PDB entry 3S1R | X-ray diffraction, 3.20 A resolution | chains C and K of the 12 polymer chains in the assembly

Chain C:
Name: DNA-directed RNA polymerase II subunit RPB3
From: Saccharomyces cerevisiae
UniProt: P16370 (RPB3_YEAST); residue numbers follow UniProt; this construct covers 1-318
Sequence (318 residues; each row starts with the number of its first residue):
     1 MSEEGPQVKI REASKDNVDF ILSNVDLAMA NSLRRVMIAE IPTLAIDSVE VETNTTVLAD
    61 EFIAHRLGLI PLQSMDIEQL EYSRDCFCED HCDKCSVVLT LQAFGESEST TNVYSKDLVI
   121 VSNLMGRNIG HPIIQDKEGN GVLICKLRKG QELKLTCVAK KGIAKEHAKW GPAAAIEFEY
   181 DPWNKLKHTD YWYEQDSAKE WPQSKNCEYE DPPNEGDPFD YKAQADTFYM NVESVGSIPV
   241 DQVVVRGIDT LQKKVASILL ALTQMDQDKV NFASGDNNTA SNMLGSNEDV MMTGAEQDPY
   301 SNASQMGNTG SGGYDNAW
Not modelled in the structure: 1-2, 269-318
Bound ions: Zn2+: Cys86, Cys88, Cys92, Cys95
Curated features (UniProtKB/Swiss-Prot):
  - binding site (Zn(2+)): Cys86, Cys88, Cys92, Cys95
  - modified residue: Ser2 (N-acetylserine)
  - natural variant: Ala30 (A30D: In mutant RPB3-1)
  - mutagenesis: Lys9 (K9E: Transcript termination readthrough)

Chain K:
Name: DNA-directed RNA polymerase II subunit RPB11
From: Saccharomyces cerevisiae
UniProt: P38902 (RPB11_YEAST); residue numbers follow UniProt; this construct covers 1-120
Sequence (120 residues; row label = number of the first residue in the row):
     1 MNAPDRFELF LLGEGESKLK IDPDTKAPNA VVITFEKEDH TLGNLIRAEL LNDRKVLFAA
    61 YKVEHPFFAR FKLRIQTTEG YDPKDALKNA CNSIINKLGA LKTNFETEWN LQTLAADDAF
Not modelled in the structure: 115-120
Curated features (UniProtKB/Swiss-Prot):
  - mutagenesis: Glu108 (E108G/V: Transcript termination readthrough; E108K: Transcript termination readthrough. Lethal), Leu111 (L111P: Transcript termination readthrough), Leu114 (L114P: Transcript termination readthrough)

How chain C and chain K interact:
Pairs across the interface (79):
  Glu3(C) - Ala100(K)
  Glu3(C) - Thr103(K)
  Glu3(C) - Asn104(K)  hydrogen bond (backbone-side chain)
  Pro6(C) - Lys97(K)
  Pro6(C) - Leu101(K)  hydrophobic
  Pro6(C) - Asn104(K)  hydrogen bond (backbone-side chain)
  Gln7(C) - Asn104(K)
  Val8(C) - Leu101(K)  hydrophobic
  Val8(C) - Phe105(K)  hydrophobic
  Val8(C) - Glu108(K)
  Lys9(C) - Glu108(K)  salt bridge
  Lys9(C) - Gln112(K)
  Ile10(C) - Phe105(K)  hydrophobic
  Ile10(C) - Glu108(K)  hydrogen bond (backbone-side chain)
  Ile10(C) - Trp109(K)
  Ile10(C) - Gln112(K)
  Ala13(C) - Trp109(K)  hydrophobic
  Ala13(C) - Leu114(K)
  Ser14(C) - Trp109(K)
  Ser14(C) - Leu114(K)
  Val18(C) - Trp109(K)  hydrophobic
  Leu22(C) - Leu101(K)  hydrophobic
  Ala28(C) - Asn44(K)
  Ala28(C) - Leu45(K)
  Ala28(C) - Ala48(K)  hydrophobic
  Met29(C) - Leu45(K)
  Met29(C) - Lys97(K)
  Asn31(C) - Asn44(K)
  Ser32(C) - His40(K)
  Ser32(C) - Thr41(K)  hydrogen bond (side chain-backbone)
  Ser32(C) - Leu45(K)
  Arg35(C) - Asp39(K)  salt bridge
  Arg35(C) - His40(K)
  Arg35(C) - Thr41(K)  hydrogen bond
  Glu40(C) - Asp39(K)
  Glu40(C) - Thr41(K)
  Arg84(C) - Phe10(K)
  Arg84(C) - Leu11(K)
  Lys165(C) - Arg6(K)  hydrogen bond (backbone-side chain)
  Lys165(C) - Leu9(K)
  Lys165(C) - Asp39(K)  salt bridge
  Glu166(C) - Arg6(K)  hydrogen bond (backbone-side chain)
  Glu166(C) - Phe7(K)
  Glu166(C) - Phe10(K)
  Asp241(C) - Phe105(K)
  Asp241(C) - Trp109(K)
  Val244(C) - Phe105(K)  hydrophobic
  Val245(C) - Lys102(K)
  Val245(C) - Phe105(K)  hydrophobic
  Val245(C) - Glu106(K)
  Ile248(C) - Leu98(K)
  Ile248(C) - Leu101(K)  hydrophobic
  Ile248(C) - Lys102(K)
  Asp249(C) - Lys102(K)
  Leu251(C) - Leu45(K)  hydrophobic
  Leu251(C) - Leu98(K)  hydrophobic
  Gln252(C) - Ile95(K)  hydrogen bond (side chain-backbone)
  Gln252(C) - Leu98(K)
  Gln252(C) - Gly99(K)
  Lys254(C) - Glu38(K)  salt bridge
  Lys254(C) - Leu42(K)
  Val255(C) - Cys91(K)
  Val255(C) - Ile94(K)  hydrophobic
  Val255(C) - Ile95(K)  hydrophobic
  Ala256(C) - Ile95(K)
  Ile258(C) - Lys18(K)
  Ile258(C) - Leu19(K)
  Ile258(C) - Phe35(K)  hydrophobic
  Ile258(C) - Leu42(K)  hydrophobic
  Ile258(C) - Cys91(K)  hydrophobic
  Leu259(C) - Lys88(K)
  Leu259(C) - Cys91(K)  hydrophobic
  Leu259(C) - Asn92(K)
  Ala261(C) - Leu19(K)  hydrophobic
  Leu262(C) - Leu19(K)  hydrophobic
  Leu262(C) - Leu87(K)  hydrophobic
  Leu262(C) - Lys88(K)
  Met265(C) - Leu19(K)
  Met265(C) - Ile21(K)  hydrophobic
Other interface residues (no listed pair), chain C (43 interface residues in all): Glu4, Gly5, Phe20, Asp26, Leu33, Val36, Ile163, His167, Val240
Other interface residues (no listed pair), chain K (41 interface residues in all): Lys37, Asn52, Lys84, Asn96

Overview:
The interface between chain C and chain K involves 43 residues on one side and 41 on the other; the contacts
include 8 hydrogen bonds and 4 salt bridges. Among the polar pairs are Lys9(C)-Glu108(K), Arg35(C)-Asp39(K)
and Lys165(C)-Asp39(K).
Here chain C is DNA-directed RNA polymerase II subunit RPB3 and chain K is DNA-directed RNA polymerase II
subunit RPB11, both from Saccharomyces cerevisiae. Entry 3S1R (RNA Polymerase II Initiation Complex with a
5-nt 3'-deoxy RNA soaked with GTP) was determined by X-ray diffraction together with 3RZD, 3RZO, 3S14, 3S15,
3S16, 3S17 and 5 further entries from the same study.
